PDB entry 6OY5 | X-ray diffraction, 3.10 A resolution | chains A and C of the 9 polymer chains in the assembly

== Chain A ==
Molecule: DNA-directed RNA polymerase subunit alpha
Source organism: Thermus thermophilus
Notes: EC 2.7.7.6
UniProt: Q9Z9H6 (RPOA_THETH); numbering as in UniProt (aligned over 1-315)
Chain sequence (315 residues; row label = number of the first residue in the row):
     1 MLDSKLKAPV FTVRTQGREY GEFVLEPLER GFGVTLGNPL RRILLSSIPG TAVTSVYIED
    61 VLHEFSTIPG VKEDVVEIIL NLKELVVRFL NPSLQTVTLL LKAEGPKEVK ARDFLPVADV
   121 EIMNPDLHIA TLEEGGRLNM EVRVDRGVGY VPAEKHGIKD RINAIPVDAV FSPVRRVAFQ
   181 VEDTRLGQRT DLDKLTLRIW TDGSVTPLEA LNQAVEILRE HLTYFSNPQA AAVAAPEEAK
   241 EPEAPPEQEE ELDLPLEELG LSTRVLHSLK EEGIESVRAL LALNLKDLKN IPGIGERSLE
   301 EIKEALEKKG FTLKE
Disordered / not traced: 1-3, 230-315

== Chain C ==
Molecule: DNA-directed RNA polymerase subunit beta
Source organism: Thermus thermophilus
Notes: EC 2.7.7.6
UniProt: Q8RQE9 (RPOB_THET8); residues 1-1119 here = UniProt positions 1-1119
Chain sequence (1119 residues; numbered 1 to 1119; the number before each row is that of its first residue):
     1 MEIKRFGRIR EVIPLPPLTE IQVESYRRAL QADVPPEKRE NVGIQAAFRE TFPIEEEDKG
    61 KGGLVLDFLE YRLGEPPFPQ DECREKDLTY QAPLYARLQL IHKDTGLIKE DEVFLGHIPL
   121 MTEDGSFIIN GADRVIVSQI HRSPGVYFTP DPARPGRYIA SIIPLPKRGP WIDLEVEPNG
   181 VVSMKVNKRK FPLVLLLRVL GYDQETLARE LGAYGELVQG LMDESVFAMR PEEALIRLFT
   241 LLRPGDPPKR DKAVAYVYGL IADPRRYDLG EAGRYKAEEK LGIRLSGRTL ARFEDGEFKD
   301 EVFLPTLRYL FALTAGVPGH EVDDIDHLGN RRIRTVGELM TDQFRVGLAR LARGVRERML
   361 MGSEDSLTPA KLVNSRPLEA AIREFFSRSQ LSQFKDETNP LSSLRHKRRI SALGPGGLTR
   421 ERAGFDVRDV HRTHYGRICP VETPEGANIG LITSLAAYAR VDELGFIRTP YRRVVGGVVT
   481 DEVVYMTATE EDRYTIAQAN TPLEGNRIAA ERVVARRKGE PVIVSPEEVE FMDVSPKQVF
   541 SVNTNLIPFL EHDDANRALM GSNMQTQAVP LIRAQAPVVM TGLEERVVRD SLAALYAEED
   601 GEVAKVDGNR IVVRYEDGRL VEYPLRRFYR SNQGTALDQR PRVVVGQRVR KGDLLADGPA
   661 SENGFLALGQ NVLVAIMPFD GYNFEDAIVI SEELLKRDFY TSIHIERYEI EARDTKLGPE
   721 RITRDIPHLS EAALRDLDEE GVVRIGAEVK PGDILVGRTS FKGESEPTPE ERLLRSIFGE
   781 KARDVKDTSL RVPPGEGGIV VRTVRLRRGD PGVELKPGVR EVVRVYVAQK RKLQVGDKLA
   841 NRHGNKGVVA KILPVEDMPH LPDGTPVDVI LNPLGVPSRM NLGQILETHL GLAGYFLGQR
   901 YISPIFDGAK EPEIKELLAQ AFEVYFGKRK GEGFGVDKRE VEVLRRAEKL GLVTPGKTPE
   961 EQLKELFLQG KVVLYDGRTG EPIEGPIVVG QMFIMKLYHM VEDKMHARST GPYSLITQQP
  1021 LGGKAQFGGQ RFGEMEVWAL EAYGAAHTLQ EMLTLKSDDI EGRNAAYEAI IKGEDVPEPS
  1081 VPESFRVLVK ELQALALDVQ TLDEKDNPVD IFEGLASKR
Disordered / not traced: 57-63, 1119

== Chain A / chain C interface ==
Pairs across the interface (77):
  E22(A) - F934(C)
  N38(A) - G977(C)  hydrogen bond (side chain-backbone)
  N38(A) - R978(C)  hydrogen bond (side chain-backbone)
  N38(A) - T979(C)  hydrogen bond (side chain-backbone)
  N38(A) - G980(C)  hydrogen bond (side chain-backbone)
  R41(A) - H860(C)  hydrogen bond
  R41(A) - G864(C)
  R42(A) - E856(C)  hydrogen bond (side chain-backbone)
  R42(A) - D857(C)  salt bridge
  R42(A) - G977(C)  hydrogen bond (side chain-backbone)
  R42(A) - R978(C)
  S46(A) - E856(C)
  L62(A) - I745(C)
  L62(A) - G746(C)
  H63(A) - G746(C)
  H63(A) - I799(C)
  H63(A) - V800(C)
  H63(A) - V801(C)
  E64(A) - K830(C)  salt bridge
  F65(A) - F628(C)
  F65(A) - I703(C)  hydrophobic
  F65(A) - V801(C)  hydrophobic
  F65(A) - A828(C)  hydrophobic
  T67(A) - G608(C)
  T67(A) - N609(C)  hydrogen bond
  I68(A) - D607(C)
  P69(A) - D607(C)
  G70(A) - D607(C)  hydrogen bond (backbone-side chain)
  V71(A) - D607(C)  hydrogen bond (backbone-side chain)
  V71(A) - G608(C)  hydrogen bond (backbone-backbone)
  K72(A) - V606(C)
  K72(A) - G608(C)
  K72(A) - P641(C)
  K72(A) - V643(C)  hydrogen bond (side chain-backbone)
  D74(A) - R627(C)  salt bridge
  D74(A) - R640(C)
  L80(A) - R573(C)
  L80(A) - D698(C)
  K83(A) - K696(C)  hydrogen bond (side chain-backbone)
  K83(A) - D698(C)  salt bridge
  E133(A) - K605(C)
  E133(A) - V606(C)  hydrogen bond (side chain-backbone)
  E133(A) - D607(C)
  E133(A) - R610(C)  salt bridge
  E133(A) - V645(C)
  E134(A) - K605(C)
  Y150(A) - E692(C)
  Y150(A) - L695(C)
  Y150(A) - K696(C)
  Y150(A) - K832(C)
  E154(A) - K832(C)  salt bridge
  I162(A) - R744(C)
  D168(A) - D698(C)
  D168(A) - K832(C)  salt bridge
  R176(A) - D863(C)  salt bridge
  R176(A) - G864(C)
  R176(A) - T865(C)
  V177(A) - G864(C)
  A178(A) - P862(C)
  A178(A) - D863(C)
  A178(A) - G864(C)
  F179(A) - R939(C)  hydrogen bond (backbone-side chain)
  Q180(A) - R929(C)
  Q180(A) - F934(C)
  Q180(A) - G935(C)  hydrogen bond (side chain-backbone)
  Q180(A) - D937(C)
  V181(A) - D937(C)  hydrogen bond (backbone-side chain)
  V181(A) - K938(C)  hydrogen bond (backbone-backbone)
  E182(A) - G935(C)  hydrogen bond (side chain-backbone)
  E182(A) - K938(C)
  D183(A) - K938(C)
  D191(A) - K938(C)  salt bridge
  L192(A) - K938(C)
  D193(A) - K938(C)  salt bridge
  T196(A) - F934(C)
  R198(A) - E932(C)  salt bridge
  R198(A) - F934(C)
Other interface residues (no listed pair), chain A (45 interface residues in all): R30, V34, L45, S66, T131, N163, V170, W200
Other interface residues (no listed pair), chain C (52 interface residues in all): R642, V644, R697, Q829, V855, V936, D976

== In short ==
The interface between chain A and chain C involves 45 residues on one side and 52 on the other; the contacts
include 19 hydrogen bonds and 11 salt bridges. Among the polar pairs are R42(A)-D857(C), E64(A)-K830(C) and
D74(A)-R627(C).
Chain A is DNA-directed RNA polymerase subunit alpha and chain C is DNA-directed RNA polymerase subunit beta,
both from Thermus thermophilus; the structure, X-ray crystal structure of a bacterial reiterative
transcription complex of pyrG promoter at 3 min, was determined by X-ray diffraction (same publication as
6OVR, 6OVY, 6OW3, 6OY6, 6OY7, 6P70 and 6P71).
